PDB entry 2G6F | X-ray diffraction, 0.92 A resolution | chain X

Chain X:
Molecule: Rho guanine nucleotide exchange factor 7
Source organism: Rattus norvegicus
Notes: fragment: SH3 domain(residues 10-63)
UniProt: O55043 (ARHG7_RAT); numbering as in UniProt (aligned over 10-63)
Chain sequence (59 residues; each row starts with the number of its first residue):
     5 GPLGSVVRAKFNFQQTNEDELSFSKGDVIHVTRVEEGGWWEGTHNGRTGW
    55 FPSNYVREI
Construct notes: cloning artifact (5-9)
Residues lining bound ligands: cobalt hexammine(III) (NCO): Ser-28, Lys-29, Gly-30, Asp-31

In short:
Ligands of chain X: cobalt hexammine(III).
Chain X is Rho guanine nucleotide exchange factor 7 (Rattus norvegicus); the structure, Crystal Structure of
the SH3 Domain of betaPIX in Complex with a High Affinity Peptide from ..., was determined by X-ray
diffraction (same publication as 2DF6).
